PDB entry 6GGS | electron microscopy, 3.94 A resolution | chains F and C of the 10 polymer chains in the assembly

== Chain F (and C) ==
Name: Receptor-interacting serine/threonine-protein kinase 2
Source organism: Homo sapiens
Notes: EC 2.7.11.1, 2.7.10.2; chain C of this document is another copy of the same molecule, construct and numbering; everything in this record applies to it too
Reference sequence: O43353 (RIPK2_HUMAN); residue numbers follow UniProt; this construct covers 431-540
Sequence (110 residues; numbered 431 to 540; the number before each row is that of its first residue):
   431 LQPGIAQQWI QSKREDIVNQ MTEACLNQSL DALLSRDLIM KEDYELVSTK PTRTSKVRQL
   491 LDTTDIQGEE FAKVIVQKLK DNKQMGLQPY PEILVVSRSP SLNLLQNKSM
Unresolved in the structure: 431-432, 519-540
What the authors report for this chain:
  - self-association interface (contacts with another copy of this molecule): Asp-495
  - post-translational modification sites: Tyr-474 (citing earlier work)
  - mutagenesis - T452K: decreased binding to NOD2CARDS
  - mutagenesis - E453K, C455S, M470A, M470K: unchanged binding to NOD2
  - mutagenesis - T452A, E453A, C455A, M470A: decreased signaling
  - mutagenesis - Q450A, Q458A, Q458K, N512A, N512K: unchanged signaling
  - mutagenesis - Q450K, Q497A, Q497K: increased signaling
  - mutagenesis - T452K, E453K, C455S, M470K: abolished signaling in response to NOD2

== Chain F / chain C interface ==
Contacting residue pairs - 14 pairs, chain F then chain C:
  Gln-441(F) / Leu-464(C)
  Gln-441(F) / Ser-465(C)
  Gln-441(F) / Lys-471(C)
  Ser-442(F) / Ser-465(C)  hydrogen bond (backbone-side chain)
  Arg-444(F) / Asp-461(C)  salt bridge
  Arg-444(F) / Leu-464(C)
  Arg-444(F) / Tyr-474(C)
  Glu-445(F) / Gln-458(C)
  Glu-445(F) / Asp-461(C)
  Glu-445(F) / Ala-462(C)
  Val-448(F) / Asp-461(C)
  Arg-488(F) / Asn-457(C)
  Arg-488(F) / Asp-461(C)
  Arg-488(F) / Tyr-474(C)  hydrogen bond
Also at the interface, not in a pair above, chain F (8 interface residues in all): Lys-443, Asp-495

== Overview ==
The chain F/chain C interface involves 8 residues from each chain, with 2 hydrogen bonds and 1 salt bridge.
Among the polar pairs are Arg-444(F)/Asp-461(C), Ser-442(F)/Ser-465(C) and Arg-488(F)/Tyr-474(C). From the
paper: T452A, E453A and C455A of chain F, among others, reduce signaling; a modification site at Tyr-474(F);
16 substitutions were tested in all.
Both chains are Receptor-interacting serine/threonine-protein kinase 2 (Homo sapiens). Entry 6GGS (Structure
of RIP2 CARD filament) was determined by electron microscopy, deposited together with 6GFJ.
